Entry 4A0W (electron microscopy, 13.90 A resolution (very low resolution: no residue pairs are listed; an interface is given only as per-side residue counts)); this record covers chains A and F of the 16 polymer chains in the assembly.

Chain A (and F):
Molecule: T-complex protein 1 subunit beta
Organism: Bos taurus
Notes: chain F of this document is another copy of the same molecule, construct and numbering; everything in this record applies to it too
Reference sequence: Q3ZBH0 (TCPB_BOVIN); residues 1-513 here correspond to UniProt positions 14-526 (UniProt number = residue number + 13)
Sequence (513 residues; row label = number of the first residue in the row):
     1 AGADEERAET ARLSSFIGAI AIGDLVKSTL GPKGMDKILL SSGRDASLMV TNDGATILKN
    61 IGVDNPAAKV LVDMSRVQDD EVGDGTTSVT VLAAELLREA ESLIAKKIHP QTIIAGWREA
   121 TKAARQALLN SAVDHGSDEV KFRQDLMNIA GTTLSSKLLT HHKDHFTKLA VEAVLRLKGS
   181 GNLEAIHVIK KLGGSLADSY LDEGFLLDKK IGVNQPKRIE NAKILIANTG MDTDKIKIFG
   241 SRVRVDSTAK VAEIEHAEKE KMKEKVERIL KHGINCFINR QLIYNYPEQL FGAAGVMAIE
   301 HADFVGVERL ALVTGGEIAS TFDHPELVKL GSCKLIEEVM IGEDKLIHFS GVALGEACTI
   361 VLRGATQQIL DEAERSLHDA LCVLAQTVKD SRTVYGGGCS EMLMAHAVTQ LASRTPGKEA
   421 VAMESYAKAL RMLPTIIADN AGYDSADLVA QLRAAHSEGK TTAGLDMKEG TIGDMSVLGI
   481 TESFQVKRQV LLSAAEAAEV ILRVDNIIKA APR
Swiss-Prot annotation at these positions:
  - binding site (ADP): Gly31, Gly85, Thr86, Thr87, Ser88, Ser155, Ser156, Gly397, Glu482, Lys487
  - binding site (ATP): Gly31, Gly85, Thr86, Thr87, Glu482, Lys487
  - binding site (Mg(2+)): Asp84
  - modified residue: Ser47 (Phosphoserine), Lys141 (N6-acetyllysine), Lys168 (N6-acetyllysine), Ser247 (Phosphoserine), Thr248 (Phosphothreonine)
  - cross-link: Lys235 (Glycyl lysine isopeptide (Lys-Gly) (interchain with G-Cter in SUMO2))

Chain A / chain F interface:
At this resolution (14 A) residue pairs are not listed: 13 residues of chain A and 14 of chain F lie at the interface.

Summary:
13 residues of chain A face 14 of chain F across their interface. Curated annotation (UniProt) lists 10
ADP-binding residues, 6 ATP-binding residues and Mg2+-binding residue Asp84(A) on chain A.
Both chains are T-complex protein 1 subunit beta (Bos taurus). Entry 4A0W (model built against symmetry-free
cryo-EM map of TRiC-ADP-AlFx) was determined by electron microscopy, deposited together with 4A0O, 4A0V and
4A13.
